PDB entry 6LIS | X-ray diffraction, 2.00 A resolution | chains A and B of the 3 polymer chains in the assembly

== Chain A (and B) ==
Molecule: E165R
Organism: African swine fever virus
Notes: chain B of this document is another copy of the same molecule, construct and numbering; everything in this record applies to it too
UniProt: A0A2X0SE53 (A0A2X0SE53_ASF); residue numbers follow UniProt; this construct covers 1-165
Amino-acid sequence (165 residues; numbered 1 to 165; the number before each row is that of its first residue):
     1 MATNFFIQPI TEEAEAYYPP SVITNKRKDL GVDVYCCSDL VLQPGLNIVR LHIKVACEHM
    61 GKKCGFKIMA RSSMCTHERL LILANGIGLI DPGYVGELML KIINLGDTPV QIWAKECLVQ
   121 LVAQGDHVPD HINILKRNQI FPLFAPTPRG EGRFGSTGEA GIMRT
Disordered / not traced: 1, 144-165 (chain B: 1, 147-165)
Ligand contacts:
  - 2'-deoxyuridine 5'-monophosphate (UMP), molecule 1: Ile68, Asn85, Gly88, Leu89, Ile90, Asp91, Tyr94, Glu97, Leu98, Met99
  - 2'-deoxyuridine 5'-monophosphate (UMP), molecule 2: Ala70, Arg71, Ser72, Gln120
What the authors report for this chain:
  - binding site for 2'-deoxyuridine 5'-monophosphate: Arg71, Ser72, Tyr94, Met99
  - catalytic residues: Arg71 (proposed by the authors, not directly observed)
  - mutagenesis - R71A, D91A, Y94A, R149A: abolished catalytic activity
  - mutagenesis - D29A (4- to 7-fold), S73A (4- to 7-fold), L89A (4- to 7-fold), I90A, Q120A (100-fold), F154Y: decreased catalytic activity

== How chain A and chain B interact ==
Residue-residue contacts (29):
  Leu46(A) with Cys75(B); Thr76(B); His77(B), hydrogen bond (backbone-side chain); Leu80(B)
  Ile48(A) with His77(B)
  Lys67(A) with Asp126(B), salt bridge
  Ile82(A) with Ile82(B), hydrophobic
  Ala84(A) with Cys75(B), hydrophobic; Ile82(B)
  Asn85(A) with Ala70(B)
  Ile87(A) with Met69(B), hydrophobic
  Leu89(A) with Leu30(B), hydrophobic; Gln120(B); Val122(B), hydrophobic
  Asp91(A) with Asp29(B); Leu30(B), hydrogen bond (side chain-backbone)
  Pro92(A) with Lys28(B); Leu30(B)
  Lys101(A) with Ser72(B), hydrogen bond (side chain-backbone); Cys75(B), hydrogen bond (side chain-backbone)
  Ile103(A) with Cys75(B), hydrophobic; Ile82(B), hydrophobic; Leu105(B), hydrophobic
  Leu105(A) with Leu105(B), hydrophobic
  Gln124(A) with Leu30(B); Asp126(B), hydrogen bond (side chain-backbone); Val128(B)
  Gly125(A) with Gly125(B); Asp126(B), hydrogen bond (backbone-side chain)
Other interface residues (no listed pair), chain A (20 interface residues in all): Gly45, Gly65, Gly86, Ile90, Asp126
Other interface residues (no listed pair), chain B (24 interface residues in all): Gly31, Lys67, Arg71, Leu81, Gly86, Ile87, His127

== Overview ==
20 residues of chain A face 24 of chain B across their interface, with 6 hydrogen bonds and 1 salt bridge.
Polar pairs include Lys67(A)-Asp126(B), Leu46(A)-His77(B) and Asp91(A)-Leu30(B). From the paper: the catalytic
residue Arg71(A); D29A, S73A and L89A of chain A, among others, reduce catalytic activity; 10 substitutions
were tested in all.
Chain A and chain B are both E165R (African swine fever virus); the structure, ASFV dUTPase in complex with
dUMP, was determined by X-ray diffraction (same publication as 6LJ3 and 6LJO).
